9CF7 - chains H and L of the 3 polymer chains in the assembly; structure by X-ray diffraction, 3.55 A resolution.

# Chain H
Protein: Fab eOD-PL01.1 heavy chain
Source organism: Homo sapiens
Notes: antibody fragment or engineered binder
Chain sequence (222 residues; each row starts with the number of its first residue; a row labelled like 82A-82C holds insertion residues (82A, then the next letters in order)):
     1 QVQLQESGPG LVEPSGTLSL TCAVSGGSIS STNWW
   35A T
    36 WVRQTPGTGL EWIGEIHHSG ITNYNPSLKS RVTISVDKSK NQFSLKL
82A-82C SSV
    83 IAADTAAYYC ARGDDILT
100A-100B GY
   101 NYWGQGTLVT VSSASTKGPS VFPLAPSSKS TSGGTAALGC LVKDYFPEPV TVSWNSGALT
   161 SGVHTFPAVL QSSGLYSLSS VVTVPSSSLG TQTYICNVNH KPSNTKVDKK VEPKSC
Disordered / not traced: 127-132, 215-216
Disulfides: Cys22-Cys92, Cys140-Cys196

# Chain L
Protein: Fab eOD-PL01.1 kappa light chain
Source organism: Homo sapiens
Notes: antibody fragment or engineered binder
Chain sequence (214 residues; row label = number of the first residue in the row):
     1 DIQMTQSPSS LSASVGDRVS ITCRASQNII NYLNWYQQKP GKAPKLLINA ASSLQSGVPS
    61 RVSGSGSGTD FTLTISSLQS EDFATYYCQQ SHSTPPTFGQ GTKVEIKRTV AAPSVFIFPP
   121 SDEQLKSGTA SVVCLLNNFY PREAKVQWKV DNALQSGNSQ ESVTEQDSKD STYSLSSTLT
   181 LSKADYEKHK VYACEVTHQG LSSPVTKSFN RGEC
Disordered / not traced: 213-214
Disulfides: Cys23-Cys88, Cys134-Cys194

# How chain H and chain L interact
Pairs across the interface (52; chain H residue first):
  Gln39(H) - Gln38(L)  hydrogen bond
  Gln39(H) - Tyr87(L)  hydrogen bond
  Leu45(H) - Tyr87(L)  hydrophobic
  Leu45(H) - Phe98(L)  hydrophobic
  Trp47(H) - Pro95(L)  hydrophobic
  Trp47(H) - Pro96(L)
  Tyr91(H) - Gln38(L)  hydrogen bond
  Tyr91(H) - Lys42(L)
  Tyr91(H) - Ala43(L)  hydrophobic
  Thr100(H) - Asn34(L)  hydrogen bond
  Thr100(H) - Asn49(L)
  Thr100(H) - Ala50(L)
  Thr100(H) - Ser91(L)  hydrogen bond (backbone-side chain)
  Gly100A(H) - Asn34(L)
  Gly100A(H) - Tyr36(L)
  Tyr100B(H) - Tyr36(L)  hydrogen bond (backbone-side chain)
  Tyr100B(H) - Leu46(L)
  Tyr100B(H) - Gln89(L)
  Asn101(H) - Gln55(L)
  Trp103(H) - Pro44(L)
  Gly104(H) - Ala43(L)
  Phe122(H) - Ser121(L)
  Phe122(H) - Glu123(L)
  Phe122(H) - Gln124(L)
  Pro123(H) - Glu123(L)
  Leu124(H) - Phe118(L)
  Leu124(H) - Val133(L)  hydrophobic
  Ala125(H) - Phe118(L)
  Thr135(H) - Phe116(L)
  Ala137(H) - Phe116(L)  hydrophobic
  Ala137(H) - Phe118(L)
  Leu141(H) - Ser131(L)
  Lys143(H) - Gln124(L)
  Lys143(H) - Ser131(L)
  His164(H) - Asn137(L)
  His164(H) - Asn138(L)
  His164(H) - Thr164(L)
  His164(H) - Ser174(L)  hydrogen bond
  Phe166(H) - Leu135(L)  hydrophobic
  Phe166(H) - Ser162(L)
  Phe166(H) - Thr164(L)
  Phe166(H) - Ser174(L)
  Phe166(H) - Leu175(L)
  Phe166(H) - Ser176(L)
  Pro167(H) - Ser162(L)  hydrogen bond (backbone-side chain)
  Pro167(H) - Val163(L)
  Val169(H) - Gln160(L)
  Val169(H) - Glu161(L)
  Val169(H) - Ser162(L)
  Gln171(H) - Gln160(L)  hydrogen bond
  Val181(H) - Leu135(L)  hydrophobic
  Thr183(H) - Asn137(L)
Interface residues without a listed pair, chain H (33 interface residues in all): Glu50, Asn58, Asn60, Ile98, Gln105, Leu138, Ala168, Ser179
Interface residues without a listed pair, chain L (40 interface residues in all): Tyr32, Leu33, Thr94, Pro119, Thr129, Asp167

# Summary
The interface between chain H and chain L involves 33 residues on one side and 40 on the other, with 9
hydrogen bonds. Polar pairs include Gln39(H)-Gln38(L), Gln39(H)-Tyr87(L) and Tyr91(H)-Gln38(L).
Here chain H is Fab eOD-PL01.1 heavy chain and chain L is Fab eOD-PL01.1 kappa light chain, both from Homo
sapiens. Entry 9CF7 (Germline-targeting HIV-1 gp120 engineered outer domain eODgt8 in complex with Fab
eOD-PL01.1) was determined by X-ray diffraction.
